2YHU - chains A and C of the 4 polymer chains in the assembly; structure by X-ray diffraction, 2.01 A resolution.

== Chain A (and C) ==
Protein: Pteridine reductase
Organism: Trypanosoma brucei
Notes: EC 1.5.1.33; chain C of this document is another copy of the same molecule, construct and numbering; everything in this record applies to it too
UniProtKB: O76290 (O76290_TRYBB); residue numbers follow UniProt; this construct covers 1-268
Amino-acid sequence (288 residues; row label = number of the first residue in the row; numbers below 1 keep their minus sign (Met-19 is residue -19)):
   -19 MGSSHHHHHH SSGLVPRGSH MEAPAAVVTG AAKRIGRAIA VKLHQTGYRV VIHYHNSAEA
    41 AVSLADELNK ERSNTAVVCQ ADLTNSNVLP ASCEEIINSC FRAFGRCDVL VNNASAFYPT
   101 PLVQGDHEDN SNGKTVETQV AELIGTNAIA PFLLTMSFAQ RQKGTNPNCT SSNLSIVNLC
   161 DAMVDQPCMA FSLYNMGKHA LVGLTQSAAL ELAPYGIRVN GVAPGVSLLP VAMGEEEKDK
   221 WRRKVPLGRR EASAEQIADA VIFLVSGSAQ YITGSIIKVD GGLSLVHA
Disordered / not traced: -19 to 1, 105-112, 143-150 (chain C: -19 to 1, 105-112, 145-151)
Modified positions: Cys168 (s-oxy cysteine; CSX)
Sequence notes: expression tag (-19 to 0)
Residues lining bound ligands:
  - NADPH (NDP; NADPH dihydro-nicotinamide-adenine-dinucleotide phosphate): Gly10, Lys13, Arg14, Ile15, His33, Tyr34, His35, Asn36, Ser37, Ala61, Asp62, Leu63, Thr64, Asn93, Ala94, Ser95, Ala96, Thr126, Leu159, Cys160, Asp161, Tyr174, Lys178, Pro204, Gly205, Val206, Ser207, Leu208
  - WHF (3-(5-amino-1,3,4-thiadiazol-2-yl)-1-thiophen-2-ylpropan-1-one): Arg14, Ser95, Phe97, Cys168, Tyr174, Gly205, Leu209, Pro210, Met213, Trp221
What the authors report for this chain:
  - binding site for WHF: Phe97, Tyr174, Trp221
  - post-translational modification sites: Cys168

== How chain A and chain C interact ==
Contacting residue pairs (75):
  Asn67(A) - Glu117(C)
  Pro70(A) - Val116(C)  hydrophobic
  Pro70(A) - Glu117(C)
  Pro101(A) - Met136(C)
  Pro101(A) - Glu191(C)
  Leu102(A) - Phe132(C)  hydrophobic
  Leu102(A) - Met136(C)
  Leu102(A) - Gln140(C)  hydrogen bond (backbone-side chain)
  Leu102(A) - Ala188(C)  hydrophobic
  Leu102(A) - Glu191(C)  hydrogen bond (backbone-side chain)
  Leu102(A) - Leu192(C)  hydrophobic
  Val103(A) - Ala139(C)  hydrophobic
  Val103(A) - Gln140(C)
  Val103(A) - Lys143(C)
  Val103(A) - Glu191(C)
  Val103(A) - Leu192(C)  hydrophobic
  Gln104(A) - Met136(C)
  Gln104(A) - Gln140(C)  hydrogen bond (backbone-side chain)
  Val116(A) - Pro70(C)  hydrophobic
  Val116(A) - Met136(C)  hydrophobic
  Glu117(A) - Asn67(C)
  Val120(A) - Ile129(C)  hydrophobic
  Ile124(A) - Ile129(C)  hydrophobic
  Ala128(A) - Met176(C)
  Ile129(A) - Val120(C)  hydrophobic
  Ile129(A) - Ile124(C)  hydrophobic
  Phe132(A) - Leu102(C)  hydrophobic
  Phe132(A) - Val116(C)  hydrophobic
  Phe132(A) - Ser172(C)
  Phe132(A) - Leu173(C)  hydrophobic
  Phe132(A) - Met176(C)  hydrophobic
  Leu133(A) - Val116(C)  hydrophobic
  Met136(A) - Pro101(C)
  Met136(A) - Leu102(C)
  Met136(A) - Gln104(C)
  Ala139(A) - Val103(C)  hydrophobic
  Gln140(A) - Gln104(C)  hydrogen bond (side chain-backbone)
  Asp165(A) - Gln186(C)
  Pro167(A) - Ser187(C)
  Pro167(A) - Leu190(C)
  Met169(A) - Leu190(C)
  Met169(A) - Glu191(C)
  Ala170(A) - Glu191(C)
  Ser172(A) - Phe132(C)
  Ser172(A) - Ser187(C)
  Ser172(A) - Glu191(C)
  Leu173(A) - Phe132(C)  hydrophobic
  Asn175(A) - Gly183(C)
  Asn175(A) - Ser187(C)  hydrogen bond
  Met176(A) - Ala128(C)
  Met176(A) - Phe132(C)  hydrophobic
  Met176(A) - Ala180(C)
  Met176(A) - Leu184(C)
  His179(A) - His179(C)
  His179(A) - Val182(C)
  His179(A) - Gly183(C)
  His179(A) - Gln186(C)
  Ala180(A) - Met176(C)
  Gly183(A) - Asn175(C)
  Gly183(A) - His179(C)
  Leu184(A) - Met176(C)
  Gln186(A) - Asp165(C)  hydrogen bond
  Gln186(A) - His179(C)
  Ser187(A) - Pro167(C)
  Ser187(A) - Ser172(C)
  Ser187(A) - Asn175(C)  hydrogen bond
  Ala188(A) - Leu102(C)  hydrophobic
  Leu190(A) - Pro167(C)
  Leu190(A) - Met169(C)  hydrophobic
  Glu191(A) - Pro101(C)
  Glu191(A) - Leu102(C)  hydrogen bond (side chain-backbone)
  Glu191(A) - Val103(C)
  Glu191(A) - Met169(C)
  Glu191(A) - Ala170(C)
  Leu192(A) - Val103(C)  hydrophobic
Interface residues without a listed pair, chain A (40 interface residues in all): Asn65, Thr135, Val164, Val182, Tyr195
Interface residues without a listed pair, chain C (44 interface residues in all): Asn65, Ser66, Thr100, Leu133, Thr135, Val164, Phe171, Tyr195

== Overview ==
The interface between chain A and chain C involves 40 residues on one side and 44 on the other, with 8
hydrogen bonds. Among the polar pairs are Leu102(A)-Gln140(C), Leu102(A)-Glu191(C) and Gln104(A)-Gln140(C).
From the paper: a binding site for WHF at Phe97(A), Tyr174(A) and Trp221(A); a modification site at Cys168(A).
Both chains are Pteridine reductase (Trypanosoma brucei). Entry 2YHU (Trypanosoma brucei PTR1 in complex with
inhibitor WHF30) was determined by X-ray diffraction, deposited together with 5IZC, 4WCD, 4WCF and 2YHI.
